7EIZ - chains H and K of the 11 polymer chains in the assembly; structure by electron microscopy, 3.78 A resolution.

# Chain H
Name: Non-structural protein 10
Source organism: Severe acute respiratory syndrome coronavirus 2
Reference sequence: P0DTD1 (R1AB_SARS2); residues 1-139 here correspond to UniProt positions 4254-4392 (UniProt number = residue number + 4253)
Sequence (139 residues; numbered 1 to 139; the number before each row is that of its first residue):
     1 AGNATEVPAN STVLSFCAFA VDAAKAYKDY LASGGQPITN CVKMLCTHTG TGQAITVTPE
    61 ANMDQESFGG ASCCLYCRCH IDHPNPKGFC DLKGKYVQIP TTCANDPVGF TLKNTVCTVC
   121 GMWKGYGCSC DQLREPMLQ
Unresolved in the structure: 132-139
Bound ions: Zn2+ site 1: C74, C77, H83, C90; Zn2+ site 2: C117, C120, C130
Curated features (UniProtKB/Swiss-Prot):
  - binding site (Zn(2+)): C74, C77, H83, C90, C117, C120, C128, C130
  - site: Q139 (Cleavage)

# Chain K
Name: Proofreading exoribonuclease
Source organism: Severe acute respiratory syndrome coronavirus 2
Notes: EC 3.1.13.-
Reference sequence: P0DTD1 (R1AB_SARS2); residues 1-527 here correspond to UniProt positions 5926-6452 (UniProt number = residue number + 5925)
Sequence (527 residues; numbered 1 to 527; the number before each row is that of its first residue):
     1 AENVTGLFKD CSKVITGLHP TQAPTHLSVD TKFKTEGLCV DIPGIPKDMT YRRLISMMGF
    61 KMNYQVNGYP NMFITREEAI RHVRAWIGFD VEGCHATREA VGTNLPLQLG FSTGVNLVAV
   121 PTGYVDTPNN TDFSRVSAKP PPGDQFKHLI PLMYKGLPWN VVRIKIVQML SDTLKNLSDR
   181 VVFVLWAHGF ELTSMKYFVK IGPERTCCLC DRRATCFSTA SDTYACWHHS IGFDYVYNPF
   241 MIDVQQWGFT GNLQSNHDLY CQVHGNAHVA SCDAIMTRCL AVHECFVKRV DWTIEYPIIG
   301 DELKINAACR KVQHMVVKAA LLADKFPVLH DIGNPKAIKC VPQADVEWKF YDAQPCSDKA
   361 YKIEELFYSY ATHSDKFTDG VCLFWNCNVD RYPANSIVCR FDTRVLSNLN LPGCDGGSLY
   421 VNKHAFHTPA FDKSAFVNLK QLPFFYYSDS PCESHGKQVV SDIDYVPLKS ATCITRCNLG
   481 GAVCRHHANE YRLYLDAYNM MISAGFSLWV YKQFDTYNLW NTFTRLQ
Unresolved in the structure: 1-2, 526-527
Bound ions: Zn2+ site 1: C207, C210, C226, H229; Zn2+ site 2: H257, C261, H264, C279; Zn2+ site 3: C484, H487
Curated features (UniProtKB/Swiss-Prot):
  - region: C414 to T428 (GpppA-binding)
  - active site: D90, E92, E191, H268, D273
  - binding site (Mg(2+)): D90, E92, E191, H268, D273
  - binding site (Zn(2+)): C207, C210, C226, H229, H257, C261, H264, C279, C452, C477, C484, H487
  - binding site (S-adenosyl-L-methionine): D331 to A337
  - site: Q527 (Cleavage)

# How chain H and chain K interact
Pairs across the interface (95):
  A1(H) - K9(K)
  A1(H) - D10(K)
  A1(H) - V101(K)  hydrogen bond (backbone-backbone)
  A1(H) - G102(K)
  G2(H) - D10(K)
  G2(H) - S12(K)
  N3(H) - K9(K)
  N3(H) - D10(K)  hydrogen bond (backbone-backbone)
  N3(H) - I15(K)
  A4(H) - V4(K)  hydrophobic
  A4(H) - L27(K)
  T5(H) - T5(K)
  T5(H) - F8(K)  hydrogen bond (side chain-backbone)
  T5(H) - D10(K)
  T5(H) - T25(K)
  T5(H) - L27(K)
  E6(H) - T5(K)  hydrogen bond (backbone-side chain)
  E6(H) - L7(K)
  V7(H) - T5(K)
  P8(H) - N3(K)
  P8(H) - T5(K)
  S11(H) - L7(K)
  S11(H) - G59(K)
  T12(H) - K61(K)
  T12(H) - N63(K)
  L14(H) - F8(K)  hydrophobic
  S15(H) - F60(K)
  S15(H) - M62(K)
  F16(H) - Y69(K)  hydrophobic
  F16(H) - I201(K)  hydrophobic
  A18(H) - F60(K)  hydrophobic
  A18(H) - K196(K)
  A18(H) - K200(K)  hydrogen bond (backbone-side chain)
  F19(H) - F60(K)  hydrophobic
  F19(H) - M62(K)  hydrophobic
  F19(H) - K196(K)
  F19(H) - V199(K)  hydrophobic
  F19(H) - K200(K)
  F19(H) - I201(K)  hydrogen bond (backbone-backbone)
  A20(H) - K200(K)  hydrogen bond (backbone-side chain)
  A20(H) - I201(K)  hydrophobic
  V21(H) - K200(K)
  V21(H) - I201(K)  hydrogen bond (backbone-backbone)
  V21(H) - F217(K)  hydrophobic
  D22(H) - Y69(K)
  D22(H) - P203(K)
  K25(H) - P203(K)
  A26(H) - Y69(K)
  D29(H) - V66(K)
  Y30(H) - Y64(K)  hydrophobic
  S33(H) - Q65(K)  hydrogen bond (side chain-backbone)
  S33(H) - V66(K)
  N40(H) - T25(K)  hydrogen bond
  N40(H) - H26(K)
  C41(H) - H26(K)
  V42(H) - T25(K)
  V42(H) - H26(K)
  K43(H) - H26(K)  hydrogen bond (backbone-side chain)
  K43(H) - L38(K)
  K43(H) - C39(K)  hydrogen bond (backbone-backbone)
  M44(H) - L38(K)
  M44(H) - C39(K)
  M44(H) - V40(K)
  M44(H) - D41(K)
  L45(H) - C39(K)  hydrogen bond (backbone-backbone)
  L45(H) - V40(K)  hydrophobic
  L45(H) - D41(K)
  T58(H) - D41(K)
  P59(H) - D41(K)
  A71(H) - T21(K)
  S72(H) - A23(K)
  S72(H) - P24(K)  hydrogen bond (side chain-backbone)
  R78(H) - P24(K)  hydrogen bond (side chain-backbone)
  C79(H) - F8(K)
  H80(H) - F8(K)
  H80(H) - Y124(K)
  H80(H) - D126(K)  salt bridge
  H80(H) - T131(K)
  I81(H) - K196(K)
  I81(H) - K200(K)
  G88(H) - N130(K)
  F89(H) - N129(K)
  F89(H) - N130(K)
  C90(H) - N129(K)
  K93(H) - T21(K)
  K93(H) - T127(K)  hydrogen bond (side chain-backbone)
  K93(H) - P128(K)
  K93(H) - N129(K)
  K93(H) - N130(K)  hydrogen bond (side chain-backbone)
  G94(H) - T21(K)  hydrogen bond (backbone-backbone)
  G94(H) - K47(K)  hydrogen bond (backbone-side chain)
  K95(H) - T21(K)
  K95(H) - K47(K)
  Y96(H) - T21(K)
  Y96(H) - D41(K)
Also at the interface, not in a pair above, chain H (47 interface residues in all): C77, D82, H83
Also at the interface, not in a pair above, chain K (55 interface residues in all): C11, V14, Q22, F33, Y51, R53, I55, M57, L192, M195, Y237

# Summary
47 residues of chain H face 55 of chain K across their interface; the contacts include 19 hydrogen bonds and 1
salt bridge. Among the polar pairs are H80(H)-D126(K), T5(H)-F8(K) and E6(H)-T5(K).
Here chain H is Non-structural protein 10 and chain K is Proofreading exoribonuclease, both from Severe acute
respiratory syndrome coronavirus 2. Entry 7EIZ (Coupling of N7-methyltransferase and 3'-5' exoribonuclease
with SARS-CoV-2 polymerase reveals mechanisms for capping and proofreading) was determined by electron
microscopy, deposited together with 7EGQ.
